4KN4 - chains D and X of the 6 polymer chains in the assembly; structure by X-ray diffraction, 3.96 A resolution.

== Chain D ==
Molecule: DNA-directed RNA polymerase subunit beta'
From: Escherichia coli
Notes: EC 2.7.7.6
UniProtKB: P0A8T7 (RPOC_ECOLI); residues 1-1407 here = UniProt positions 1-1407
Sequence (1407 residues; row label = number of the first residue in the row):
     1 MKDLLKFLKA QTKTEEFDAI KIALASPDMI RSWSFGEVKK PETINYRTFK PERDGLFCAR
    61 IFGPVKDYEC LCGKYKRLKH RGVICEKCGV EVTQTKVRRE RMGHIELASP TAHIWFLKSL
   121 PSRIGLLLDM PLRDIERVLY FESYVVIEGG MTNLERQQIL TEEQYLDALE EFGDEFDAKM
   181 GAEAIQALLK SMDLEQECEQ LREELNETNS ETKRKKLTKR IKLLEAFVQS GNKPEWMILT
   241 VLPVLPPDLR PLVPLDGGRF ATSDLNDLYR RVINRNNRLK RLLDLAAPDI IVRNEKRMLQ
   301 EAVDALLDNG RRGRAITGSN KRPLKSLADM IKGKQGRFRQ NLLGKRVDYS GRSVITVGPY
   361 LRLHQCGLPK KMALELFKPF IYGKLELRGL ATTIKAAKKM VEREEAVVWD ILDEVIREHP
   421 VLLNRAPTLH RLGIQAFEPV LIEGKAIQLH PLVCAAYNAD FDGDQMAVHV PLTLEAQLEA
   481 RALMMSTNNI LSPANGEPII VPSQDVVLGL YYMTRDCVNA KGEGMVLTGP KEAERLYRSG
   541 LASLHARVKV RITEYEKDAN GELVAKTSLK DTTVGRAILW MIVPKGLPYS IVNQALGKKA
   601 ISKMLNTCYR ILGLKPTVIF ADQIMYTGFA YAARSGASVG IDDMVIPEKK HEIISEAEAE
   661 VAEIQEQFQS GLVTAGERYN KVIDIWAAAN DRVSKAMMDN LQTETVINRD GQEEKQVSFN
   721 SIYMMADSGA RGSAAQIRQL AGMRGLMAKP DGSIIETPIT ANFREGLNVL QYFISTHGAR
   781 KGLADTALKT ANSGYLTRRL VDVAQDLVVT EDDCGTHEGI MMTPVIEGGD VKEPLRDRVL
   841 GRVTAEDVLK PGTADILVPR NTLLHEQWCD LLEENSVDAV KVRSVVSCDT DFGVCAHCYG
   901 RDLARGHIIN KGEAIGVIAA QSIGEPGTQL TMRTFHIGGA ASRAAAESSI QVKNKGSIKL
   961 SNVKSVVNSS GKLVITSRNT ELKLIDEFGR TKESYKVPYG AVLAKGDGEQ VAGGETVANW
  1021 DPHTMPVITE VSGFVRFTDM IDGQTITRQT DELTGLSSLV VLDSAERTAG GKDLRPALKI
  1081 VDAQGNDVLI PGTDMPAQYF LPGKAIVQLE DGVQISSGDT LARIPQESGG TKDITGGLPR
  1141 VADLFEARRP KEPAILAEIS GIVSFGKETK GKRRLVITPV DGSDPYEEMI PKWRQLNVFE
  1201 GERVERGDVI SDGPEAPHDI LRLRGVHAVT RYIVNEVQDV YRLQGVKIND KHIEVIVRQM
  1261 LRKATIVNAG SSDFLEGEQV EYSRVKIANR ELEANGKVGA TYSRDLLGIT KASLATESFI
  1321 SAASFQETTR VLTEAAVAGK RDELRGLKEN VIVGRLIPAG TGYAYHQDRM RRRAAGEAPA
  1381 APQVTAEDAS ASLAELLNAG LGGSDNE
Unresolved in the structure: 1-7, 334-343, 934-1132, 1377-1407
Swiss-Prot annotation at these positions:
  - binding site (Zn(2+)): C70, C72, C85, C88, C814, C888, C895, C898
  - binding site (Mg(2+)): D460, D462, D464
  - modified residue: K983 (N6-acetyllysine)
  - mutagenesis: Q504 (Q504P: Resistant to antibiotics salinamide A and B), N690 (N690D: Resistant to antibiotics salinamide A and B), M697 (M697V: Resistant to antibiotics salinamide A and B), A735 (A735T: Resistant to antibiotics salinamide A and B), R738 (R738C/H/P/S: Resistant to antibiotics salinamide A and B), A748 (A748E: Resistant to antibiotics salinamide A and B), P758 (P758S/T: Resistant to antibiotics salinamide A and B), F763 (F763C: Resistant to antibiotics salinamide A and B), S775 (S775A: Resistant to antibiotics salinamide A and B), A779 (A779T/V: Resistant to antibiotics salinamide A and B), R780 (R780C: Resistant to antibiotics salinamide A and B), G782 (G782A/C: Resistant to antibiotics salinamide A and B), 1 further mutagenesis entry in UniProt
Ion coordination: Zn2+ site 1: C70, C72, C85, C88; Mg2+: D462, D464; Zn2+ site 2: C814, C888, C895, C898

== Chain X ==
Molecule: RNA polymerase sigma factor RpoD
From: Escherichia coli
UniProtKB: P00579 (RPOD_ECOLI); residue numbers follow UniProt; this construct covers 1-613
Sequence (613 residues; numbered 1 to 613; the number before each row is that of its first residue):
     1 MEQNPQSQLK LLVTRGKEQG YLTYAEVNDH LPEDIVDSDQ IEDIIQMIND MGIQVMEEAP
    61 DADDLMLAEN TADEDAAEAA AQVLSSVESE IGRTTDPVRM YMREMGTVEL LTREGEIDIA
   121 KRIEDGINQV QCSVAEYPEA ITYLLEQYDR VEAEEARLSD LITGFVDPNA EEDLAPTATH
   181 VGSELSQEDL DDDEDEDEED GDDDSADDDN SIDPELAREK FAELRAQYVV TRDTIKAKGR
   241 SHATAQEEIL KLSEVFKQFR LVPKQFDYLV NSMRVMMDRV RTQERLIMKL CVEQCKMPKK
   301 NFITLFTGNE TSDTWFNAAI AMNKPWSEKL HDVSEEVHRA LQKLQQIEEE TGLTIEQVKD
   361 INRRMSIGEA KARRAKKEMV EANLRLVISI AKKYTNRGLQ FLDLIQEGNI GLMKAVDKFE
   421 YRRGYKFSTY ATWWIRQAIT RSIADQARTI RIPVHMIETI NKLNRISRQM LQEMGREPTP
   481 EELAERMLMP EDKIRKVLKI AKEPISMETP IGDDEDSHLG DFIEDTTLEL PLDSATTESL
   541 RAATHDVLAG LTAREAKVLR MRFGIDMNTD YTLEEVGKQF DVTRERIRQI EAKALRKLRH
   601 PSRSEVLRSF LDD
Unresolved in the structure: 1-5, 65-94, 155-211, 610-613
Swiss-Prot annotation at these positions:
  - DNA-binding region: L573 to A592 (H-T-H motif)
  - region: R584 to R599 (Interaction with anti-sigma factors)
  - motif: D403 to Q406 (Interaction with polymerase core subunit RpoC)
  - site: R562 (Interaction with anti-sigma factors)
  - mutagenesis: A553 (A553D: Disrupts the interaction with Escherichia phage lambda antitermination protein Q), R596 (R596D/E: 2-fold reduction in activation of class II Crp-dependent promoters)

== Interface between chain D and chain X ==
Residue-residue contacts (113; chain D residue first):
  K40(D) - R451(X)
  E42(D) - R451(X)  salt bridge
  T43(D) - T449(X)  hydrogen bond (side chain-backbone)
  I44(D) - I450(X)  hydrophobic
  I44(D) - R451(X)
  Y46(D) - R451(X)
  Y46(D) - P453(X)
  Y46(D) - I500(X)
  E52(D) - R451(X)  salt bridge
  K79(D) - N568(X)
  K79(D) - T569(X)
  T95(D) - T527(X)
  K118(D) - D39(X)  salt bridge
  K118(D) - E42(X)  salt bridge
  K118(D) - D43(X)  salt bridge
  L120(D) - Q46(X)
  R133(D) - D39(X)  salt bridge
  D134(D) - A62(X)
  R137(D) - T95(X)
  F141(D) - T95(X)
  F141(D) - M100(X)  hydrophobic
  E142(D) - E104(X)
  S143(D) - M100(X)
  S143(D) - R103(X)
  Y144(D) - R103(X)
  K216(D) - D61(X)  salt bridge
  K219(D) - Q54(X)
  V253(D) - I523(X)  hydrophobic
  G258(D) - K499(X)
  R259(D) - K502(X)
  R259(D) - P504(X)
  R259(D) - I505(X)
  F260(D) - P504(X)
  F260(D) - I505(X)
  A261(D) - I505(X)
  A261(D) - M507(X)
  A261(D) - I523(X)  hydrophobic
  T262(D) - I505(X)  hydrogen bond (backbone-backbone)
  T262(D) - S506(X)
  T262(D) - M507(X)  hydrogen bond (backbone-backbone)
  S263(D) - M507(X)
  D264(D) - S506(X)
  D264(D) - E508(X)
  D267(D) - E503(X)
  R270(D) - A447(X)  hydrogen bond (side chain-backbone)
  R270(D) - T449(X)
  R270(D) - E503(X)  salt bridge
  R271(D) - Q400(X)
  N274(D) - Q446(X)
  R275(D) - Q400(X)
  R275(D) - D403(X)  salt bridge
  R278(D) - D403(X)  salt bridge
  R278(D) - Q406(X)
  R278(D) - E407(X)
  R278(D) - Q446(X)
  R281(D) - E407(X)  salt bridge
  L282(D) - Q406(X)
  L282(D) - I410(X)  hydrophobic
  L285(D) - I410(X)  hydrophobic
  A286(D) - R373(X)
  A286(D) - M413(X)
  A287(D) - K377(X)
  P288(D) - V380(X)  hydrophobic
  P288(D) - M413(X)
  D289(D) - E381(X)
  I290(D) - Y101(X)  hydrophobic
  I290(D) - E104(X)
  I291(D) - Y101(X)
  I291(D) - L384(X)  hydrophobic
  I291(D) - Q406(X)
  I291(D) - N409(X)
  R293(D) - M100(X)  hydrogen bond (side chain-backbone)
  R293(D) - Y101(X)
  R293(D) - E104(X)  salt bridge
  N294(D) - Y101(X)
  N294(D) - L402(X)
  N294(D) - Q406(X)
  E295(D) - Q406(X)
  R297(D) - P97(X)  hydrogen bond (side chain-backbone)
  R297(D) - Y101(X)
  M298(D) - L402(X)
  M298(D) - D403(X)
  M298(D) - Q406(X)
  R311(D) - S38(X)
  R311(D) - D39(X)
  R311(D) - E42(X)  salt bridge
  R312(D) - S38(X)  hydrogen bond (backbone-backbone)
  R312(D) - D39(X)  salt bridge
  G313(D) - S38(X)  hydrogen bond (backbone-side chain)
  T317(D) - Q400(X)
  N320(D) - S506(X)  hydrogen bond
  R322(D) - P510(X)
  K325(D) - E508(X)  salt bridge
  Y382(D) - L532(X)  hydrophobic
  T392(D) - S602(X)
  T392(D) - R603(X)
  T393(D) - S539(X)  hydrogen bond
  T393(D) - L607(X)
  I394(D) - T536(X)
  I394(D) - S539(X)
  K395(D) - T536(X)
  K395(D) - V606(X)
  K395(D) - L607(X)  hydrogen bond (side chain-backbone)
  K395(D) - R608(X)  hydrogen bond (side chain-backbone)
  K395(D) - S609(X)
  A396(D) - V606(X)  hydrophobic
  K398(D) - L532(X)
  K1311(D) - D50(X)  hydrogen bond (side chain-backbone)
  K1311(D) - G52(X)
  L1314(D) - D50(X)
  L1314(D) - M51(X)  hydrophobic
  E1327(D) - D50(X)
  R1330(D) - D50(X)  salt bridge
Also at the interface, not in a pair above, chain D (72 interface residues in all): P41, D67, K215, P251, L255, E301, E386
Also at the interface, not in a pair above, chain X (68 interface residues in all): E57, D63, T107, R448, I452, T509, H518, L519, A535

== Summary ==
72 residues of chain D and 68 residues of chain X are in contact, with 13 hydrogen bonds and 16 salt bridges.
Polar contacts include E42(D)-R451(X), E52(D)-R451(X) and K118(D)-D39(X).
Chain D is DNA-directed RNA polymerase subunit beta' and chain X is RNA polymerase sigma factor RpoD, both
from Escherichia coli; the structure, X-ray crystal structure of the Escherichia coli RNA polymerase in
complex with Benzoxazinorifamycin-2b, was determined by X-ray diffraction, deposited together with 4KMU and
4KN7.
